3R48 - chains A and C of the 6 polymer chains in the assembly; structure by X-ray diffraction, 2.00 A resolution.

# Chain A
Protein: coiled coil helix W22-L24H
Amino-acid sequence (34 residues; numbered 0 to 33; the number before each row is that of its first residue; numbering starts at 0):
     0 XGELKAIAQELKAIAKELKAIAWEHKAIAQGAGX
Disordered / not traced: 32-33
Modified residues: ACE (acetyl group) at position 0; NH2 (amino group) at position 33

# Chain C
Protein: coiled coil helix Y15-L24D
Amino-acid sequence (32 residues; row label = number of the first residue in the row; numbering starts at 0):
     0 XGELKAIAQELKAIAYELKAIAKEDKAIAQGX
Disordered / not traced: 31
Modified residues: ACE (acetyl group) at position 0; NH2 (amino group) at position 31

# Chain A / chain C interface
Contacting residue pairs (29; chain A residue first):
  Leu3(A) - Glu2(C)
  Leu3(A) - Ile6(C)
  Lys4(A) - Glu2(C)
  Ile6(A) - Ile6(C)  hydrophobic
  Ala7(A) - Glu2(C)
  Ala7(A) - Glu9(C)
  Leu10(A) - Ile6(C)  hydrophobic
  Leu10(A) - Glu9(C)
  Leu10(A) - Leu10(C)  hydrophobic
  Leu10(A) - Ile13(C)
  Lys11(A) - Glu9(C)  salt bridge
  Ile13(A) - Ile13(C)  hydrophobic
  Ala14(A) - Ile13(C)
  Ala14(A) - Glu16(C)
  Leu17(A) - Ile13(C)  hydrophobic
  Leu17(A) - Glu16(C)
  Leu17(A) - Leu17(C)  hydrophobic
  Leu17(A) - Ile20(C)
  Lys18(A) - Glu16(C)
  Ile20(A) - Ile20(C)  hydrophobic
  Ala21(A) - Ile20(C)  hydrophobic
  His24(A) - Ile20(C)
  His24(A) - Glu23(C)
  His24(A) - Asp24(C)  salt bridge
  His24(A) - Ile27(C)
  Lys25(A) - Glu23(C)  salt bridge
  Ile27(A) - Ile27(C)  hydrophobic
  Ala28(A) - Glu23(C)
  Ala28(A) - Ile27(C)  hydrophobic
Other interface residues (no listed pair), chain C (16 interface residues in all): Leu3, Ala5, Ala12, Ala19, Ala26

# Overview
Chain A and chain C each contribute 16 residues to their interface, with 3 salt bridges. Polar pairs include
Lys11(A)-Glu9(C), His24(A)-Asp24(C) and Lys25(A)-Glu23(C).
Here chain A is coiled coil helix W22-L24H and chain C is coiled coil helix Y15-L24D. Entry 3R48 (Crystal
structure of a hetero-hexamer coiled coil) was determined by X-ray diffraction together with 3R3K, 3R46, 3R47,
3R4A and 3R4H from the same study.
